9N69 - chains D and H of the 8 polymer chains in the assembly; structure by electron microscopy, 3.13 A resolution.

Chain D:
Molecule: AAA family ATPase
Source organism: Escherichia coli
Notes: engineered mutation(s): N-terminal MWSHPQFEK, del native fMet
Reference sequence: A0AAD2V6K7 (A0AAD2V6K7_ECOLX); residue numbers follow UniProt; this construct covers 2-544
Sequence (552 residues; numbered -7 to 544; the number before each row is that of its first residue; numbers below 1 keep their minus sign (Met-7 is residue -7)):
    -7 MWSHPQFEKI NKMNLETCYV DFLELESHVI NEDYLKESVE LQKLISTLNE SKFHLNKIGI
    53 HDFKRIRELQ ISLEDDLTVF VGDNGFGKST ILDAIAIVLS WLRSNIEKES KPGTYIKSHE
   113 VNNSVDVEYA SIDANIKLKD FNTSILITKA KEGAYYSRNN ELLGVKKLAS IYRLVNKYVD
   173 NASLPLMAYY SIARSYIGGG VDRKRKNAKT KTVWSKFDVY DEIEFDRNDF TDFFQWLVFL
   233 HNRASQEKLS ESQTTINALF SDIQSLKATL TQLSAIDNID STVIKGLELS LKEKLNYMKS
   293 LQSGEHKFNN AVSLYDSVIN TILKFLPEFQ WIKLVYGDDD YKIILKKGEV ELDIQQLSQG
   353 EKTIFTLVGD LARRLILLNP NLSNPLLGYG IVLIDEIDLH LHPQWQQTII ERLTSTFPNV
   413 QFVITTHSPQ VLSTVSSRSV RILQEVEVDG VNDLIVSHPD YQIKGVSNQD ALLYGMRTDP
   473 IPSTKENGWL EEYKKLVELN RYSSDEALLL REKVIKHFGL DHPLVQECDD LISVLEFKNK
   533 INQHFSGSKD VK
Disordered / not traced: -7 to 5, 196-204, 265-274, 452-544
Differences from the reference sequence: expression tag (-7 to 1); conflict Gly156 (Glu in A0AAD2V6K7)
Ligand contacts:
  - ATP (adenosine-5'-triphosphate), molecule 1: Lys56, Arg57, Asp75, Asn76, Gly77, Phe78, Gly79, Lys80, Ser81, Thr82, His111, Glu112, Val113, Asn114, Asn115
  - ATP, molecule 2: Lys339, Val342, Leu344, Gln348, Ser350, Gln351
Reported in the primary citation:
  - binding site for Retron IA msDNA (chain H): Lys100, Lys103, Lys109, Asn151, Asn152
  - mutagenesis - R195E/K196E/R197E/K198E/K201E/K203E: decreased growth
  - catalytic residues: Asp387 (proposed by the authors, not directly observed)

Chain H:
Molecule: Retron IA msDNA
Source organism: Escherichia coli
Sequence (92 nucleotides; each row starts with the number of its first residue):
     1 TAAAGACAGC GAAAGACACA GATTTCTCCT TCGCATATCT GCCCCGGGCA GGGATGCGAA
    61 GGAGAAATCT GTGTCTTTCG CAACCCTAAA CC
Disordered / not traced: 1-8, 39-49

Interface between chain D and chain H:
Contacting residue pairs - 8 pairs, chain D then chain H:
  Tyr107(D) - DC57(H)  hydrogen bond to the phosphate
  Asn151(D) - DG56(H)  hydrogen bond to the phosphate
  Asn151(D) - DC57(H)  phosphate contact
  Asn152(D) - DG56(H)  phosphate contact
  Asn152(D) - DC57(H)  hydrogen bond to the phosphate
  Glu153(D) - DG56(H)  phosphate contact
  Leu154(D) - DG56(H)  hydrogen bond to the phosphate
  Lys158(D) - DG56(H)  salt bridge to the phosphate
Interface residues without a listed pair, chain D (10 interface residues in all): Trp93, Lys100, Lys103, Leu155
Interface residues without a listed pair, chain H (4 interface residues in all): DC29, DT30

Overview:
The interface between chain D and chain H involves 10 residues on one side and 4 on the other; the contacts
include 4 hydrogen bonds and 1 salt bridge. Polar pairs include Tyr107(D)-DC57(H), Asn151(D)-DG56(H) and
Asn152(D)-DC57(H). Ligands of chain D: ATP. From the paper: the catalytic residue Asp387(D);
R195E/K196E/R197E/K198E/K201E/K203E of chain D reduce growth.
Chain D is AAA family ATPase and chain H is Retron IA msDNA, both from Escherichia coli; the structure,
Structure of the retron IA complex with HNH nuclease in the "down" orientation, was determined by electron
microscopy, deposited together with 9N6B and 9N6C.
